PDB entry 8ZHQ | electron microscopy, 2.37 A resolution | chains B and E of the 5 polymer chains in the assembly

# Chain B
Molecule: JK-8 Fab light chain
Organism: Homo sapiens
Notes: antibody fragment or engineered binder
Chain sequence (212 residues; each row starts with the number of its first residue):
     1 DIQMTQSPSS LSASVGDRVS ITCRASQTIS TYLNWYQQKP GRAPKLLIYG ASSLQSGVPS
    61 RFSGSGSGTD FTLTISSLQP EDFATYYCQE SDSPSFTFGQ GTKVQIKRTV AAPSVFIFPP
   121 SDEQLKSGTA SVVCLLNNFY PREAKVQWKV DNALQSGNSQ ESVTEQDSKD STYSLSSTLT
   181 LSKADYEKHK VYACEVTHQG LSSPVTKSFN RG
Disulfide bonds: Cys23-Cys88

# Chain E
Molecule: Envelopment polyprotein
Organism: Severe fever with thrombocytopenia syndrome virus
UniProtKB: A0A2Z4HIM0 (A0A2Z4HIM0_SFTS); residue numbers follow UniProt; this construct covers 20-340
Chain sequence (347 residues; row label = number of the first residue in the row):
    20 DSGPIICAGP IHSNKSADIP HLLGYSEKIC QIDRLIHVSS WLRNHSQFQG YVGQRGGRSQ
    80 VSYYPAENSY SRWSGLLSPC DADWLGMLVV KKAKGSDMIV PGPSYKGKVF FERPTFDGYV
   140 GWGCGSGKSR TESGELCSSD SGTSSGLLPS NRVLWIGDVA CQPMTPIPEE TFLELKSFSQ
   200 SEFPDICKID GIVFNQCEGE SLPQPFDVAW MDVGHSHKII MREHKTKWVQ ESSSKDFVCY
   260 KEGTGPCSES EEKTCKTSGS CRGDMQFCKV AGCEHGEEAS EAKCRCSLVH KPGEVVVSYG
   320 GMRVRPKCYG FSRMMATLEV NGLNDIFEAQ KIEWHEAAAH HHHHHHH
Disordered / not traced: 341-366
Disulfide bonds: Cys26-Cys49, Cys143-Cys156, Cys180-Cys327, Cys206-Cys216, Cys258-Cys305, Cys266-Cys303, Cys274-Cys280, Cys287-Cys292
Covalently attached groups: N-acetylglucosamine (NAG) linked to Asn33; glycan linked to Asn63
Differences from the reference sequence: expression tag (341-366)

# Interface between chain B and chain E
Pairs across the interface (7):
  Tyr32(B) - Ser145(E)
  Tyr32(B) - Gly146(E)  hydrogen bond (side chain-backbone)
  Ser91(B) - Gln66(E)  hydrogen bond (backbone-side chain)
  Asp92(B) - Lys147(E)  salt bridge
  Ser93(B) - Gln66(E)
  Pro94(B) - Gln66(E)
  Phe96(B) - Gln66(E)
Also at the interface, not in a pair above, chain B (7 interface residues in all): Thr28
Also at the interface, not in a pair above, chain E (7 interface residues in all): Lys34, Ser158, Ser163

# Overview
Chain B and chain E each contribute 7 residues to their interface; the contacts include 2 hydrogen bonds and 1
salt bridge. Among the polar pairs are Asp92(B)-Lys147(E), Tyr32(B)-Gly146(E) and Ser91(B)-Gln66(E).
Chain B is JK-8 Fab light chain (Homo sapiens) and chain E is Envelopment polyprotein (Severe fever with
thrombocytopenia syndrome virus); the structure, SFTSV Gn in complex with JK-8/12 Fab, was determined by
electron microscopy.
